PDB entry 2W2B | X-ray diffraction, 1.40 A resolution | chains A and B

[Chain A (and B)]
Molecule: P-coumaric acid decarboxylase
Organism: Lactobacillus plantarum
Notes: chain B of this document is another copy of the same molecule, construct and numbering; everything in this record applies to it too
UniProtKB: Q88RY7 (Q88RY7_LACPL); residues 1-178 here = UniProt positions 1-178
Amino-acid sequence (194 residues; row label = number of the first residue in the row; numbers below 1 keep their minus sign (Met-15 is residue -15)):
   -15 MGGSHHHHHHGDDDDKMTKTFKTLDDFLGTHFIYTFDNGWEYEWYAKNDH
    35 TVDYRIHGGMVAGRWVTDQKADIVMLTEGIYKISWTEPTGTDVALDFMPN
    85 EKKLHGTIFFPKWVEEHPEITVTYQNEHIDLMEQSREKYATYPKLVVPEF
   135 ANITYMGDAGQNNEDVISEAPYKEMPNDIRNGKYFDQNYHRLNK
Unresolved in the structure: -15 to 1
Differences from the reference sequence: engineered mutation Phe20 (Tyr in Q88RY7)

[Chain A / chain B interface]
Contacting residue pairs (54; chain A residue first):
  Asp56(A) - Pro132(B)
  Val58(A) - His89(B)
  Val58(A) - Phe134(B)  hydrophobic
  Met59(A) - Phe134(B)
  Leu60(A) - Asp80(B)
  Leu60(A) - Met82(B)
  Leu60(A) - His89(B)
  Thr61(A) - Ile64(B)
  Thr61(A) - Glu85(B)  hydrogen bond
  Ile64(A) - Thr61(B)
  Lys66(A) - Ala78(B)  hydrogen bond (side chain-backbone)
  Lys66(A) - Asp80(B)  salt bridge
  Lys66(A) - His89(B)  hydrogen bond
  Lys66(A) - Gly90(B)
  Lys66(A) - Thr91(B)
  Ser68(A) - Thr91(B)  hydrogen bond
  Trp69(A) - Phe93(B)
  Thr70(A) - Lys128(B)
  Thr70(A) - Val130(B)
  Gly74(A) - Tyr126(B)
  Gly74(A) - Lys128(B)  hydrogen bond (backbone-side chain)
  Asp76(A) - Asp76(B)
  Asp76(A) - Phe93(B)
  Asp76(A) - Lys128(B)  salt bridge
  Val77(A) - Phe93(B)
  Ala78(A) - Lys66(B)  hydrogen bond (backbone-side chain)
  Ala78(A) - Ala78(B)  hydrophobic
  Asp80(A) - Leu60(B)
  Asp80(A) - Lys66(B)  salt bridge
  Asp80(A) - Asp80(B)
  Met82(A) - Leu60(B)
  Glu85(A) - Thr61(B)  hydrogen bond
  His89(A) - Val58(B)
  His89(A) - Leu60(B)
  His89(A) - Lys66(B)  hydrogen bond
  Gly90(A) - Lys66(B)
  Thr91(A) - Lys66(B)
  Thr91(A) - Ser68(B)  hydrogen bond
  Phe93(A) - Trp69(B)
  Phe93(A) - Asp76(B)
  Phe93(A) - Val77(B)
  Pro95(A) - Tyr126(B)
  Arg120(A) - Tyr126(B)
  Glu121(A) - Tyr126(B)
  Tyr126(A) - Gly74(B)
  Tyr126(A) - Pro95(B)
  Tyr126(A) - Arg120(B)
  Tyr126(A) - Glu121(B)
  Lys128(A) - Gly74(B)
  Lys128(A) - Asp76(B)  salt bridge
  Val130(A) - Thr70(B)
  Pro132(A) - Asp56(B)
  Phe134(A) - Val58(B)  hydrophobic
  Phe134(A) - Met59(B)
Interface residues without a listed pair, chain A (31 interface residues in all): Thr73, Thr125
Interface residues without a listed pair, chain B (31 interface residues in all): Thr73, Thr125

[Overview]
The chain A/chain B interface involves 31 residues from each chain, with 9 hydrogen bonds and 4 salt bridges.
Polar contacts include Lys66(A)-Asp80(B), Asp76(A)-Lys128(B) and Thr61(A)-Glu85(B).
Both chains are P-coumaric acid decarboxylase (Lactobacillus plantarum). Entry 2W2B (Crystal Structure of
single point mutant Tyr20Phe p-coumaric Acid Decarboxylase from Lactobacillus plantarum: structural insights
into ...) was determined by X-ray diffraction together with 2W2F and 2WSJ from the same study.
